PDB entry 7LF7 | X-ray diffraction, 2.03 A resolution | chains B and M of the 3 polymer chains in the assembly

== Chain B ==
Molecule: Fab 6D12 light chain
From: Homo sapiens
Notes: antibody fragment or engineered binder
Chain sequence (214 residues; numbered 1 to 214; the number before each row is that of its first residue):
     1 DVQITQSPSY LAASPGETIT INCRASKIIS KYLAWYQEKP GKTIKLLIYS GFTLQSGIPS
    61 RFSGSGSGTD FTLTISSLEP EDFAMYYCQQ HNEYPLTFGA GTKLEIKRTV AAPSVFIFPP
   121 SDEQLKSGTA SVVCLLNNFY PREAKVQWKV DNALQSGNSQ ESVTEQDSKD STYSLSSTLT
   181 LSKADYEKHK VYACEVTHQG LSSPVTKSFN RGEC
Unresolved in the structure: 214
Cystine bridges: Cys-23/Cys-88, Cys-134/Cys-194

== Chain M ==
Molecule: Apolipoprotein L1
From: Homo sapiens
Reference sequence: O14791 (APOL1_HUMAN); numbering as in UniProt (aligned over 61-172)
Chain sequence (130 residues; numbered 43 to 172; the number before each row is that of its first residue):
    43 MDYKDDDDKG ENLYFQGSDP ESSIFIEDAI KYFKEKVSTQ NLLLLLTDNE AWNGFVAAAE
   103 LPRNEADELR KALDNLARQM IMKDKNWHDK GQQYRNWFLK EFPRLKSELE DNIRRLRALA
   163 DGVQKVHKGT
Unresolved in the structure: 43-64, 143-172
Differences from the reference sequence: initiating methionine (43); expression tag (44-60)

== Interface between chain B and chain M ==
Residue-residue contacts (8; chain B residue first):
  Ile-28(B) with Asn-106(M)
  Ser-30(B) with Asn-106(M)
  Tyr-32(B) with Arg-105(M), hydrogen bond; Asp-109(M), hydrogen bond
  Asn-92(B) with Pro-104(M); Arg-105(M), hydrogen bond (backbone-backbone); Asn-106(M), hydrogen bond (side chain-backbone)
  Glu-93(B) with Pro-104(M)
Other interface residues (no listed pair), chain B (9 interface residues in all): Lys-27, Ile-29, Ser-50, His-91

== Overview ==
Chain B and chain M form an interface of 9 and 4 residues respectively; the contacts include 4 hydrogen bonds.
Polar contacts include Tyr-32(B)/Arg-105(M), Tyr-32(B)/Asp-109(M) and Asn-92(B)/Asn-106(M).
Chain B is Fab 6D12 light chain and chain M is Apolipoprotein L1, both from Homo sapiens; the structure, Fab
6D12 bound to ApoL1 NTD, was determined by X-ray diffraction (same publication as 7LF8, 7LFA, 7LFB and 7LFD).
